1OHH - chains A and G of the 8 polymer chains in the assembly; structure by X-ray diffraction, 2.80 A resolution.

== Chain A ==
Name: ATP synthase subunit alpha, mitochondrial
Source organism: Bos taurus
UniProtKB: P19483 (ATPA_BOVIN); residues 1-510 here correspond to UniProt positions 44-553 (UniProt number = residue number + 43)
Sequence (510 residues; numbered 1 to 510; the number before each row is that of its first residue):
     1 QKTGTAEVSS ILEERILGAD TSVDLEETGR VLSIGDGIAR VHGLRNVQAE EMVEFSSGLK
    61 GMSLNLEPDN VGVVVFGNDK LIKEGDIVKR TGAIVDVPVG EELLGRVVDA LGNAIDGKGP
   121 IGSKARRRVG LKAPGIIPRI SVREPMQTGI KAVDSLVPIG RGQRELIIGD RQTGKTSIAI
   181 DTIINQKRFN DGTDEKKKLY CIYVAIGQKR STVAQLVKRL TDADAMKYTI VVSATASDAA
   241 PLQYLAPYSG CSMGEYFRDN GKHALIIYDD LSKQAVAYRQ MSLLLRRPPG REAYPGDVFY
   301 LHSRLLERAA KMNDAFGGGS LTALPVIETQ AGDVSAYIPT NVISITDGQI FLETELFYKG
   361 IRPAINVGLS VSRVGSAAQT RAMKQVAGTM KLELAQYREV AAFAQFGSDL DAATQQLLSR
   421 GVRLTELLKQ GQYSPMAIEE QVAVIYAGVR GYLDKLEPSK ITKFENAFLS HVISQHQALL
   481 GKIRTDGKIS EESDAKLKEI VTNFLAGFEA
Unresolved in the structure: 1-23
Construct notes: conflict Gly481 (Ser524 in P19483)
Swiss-Prot annotation at these positions:
  - binding site (ATP): Gln172, Gly174, Lys175, Thr176, Ser177, Gln430, Gln432
  - binding site (Mg(2+)): Thr176, Asp269
  - site: Ser370 (Required for activity)
  - modified residue: Gln1 (Pyrrolidone carboxylic acid), Ser10 (Phosphoserine), Ser22 (Phosphoserine), Ser33 (Phosphoserine), Ser63 (Phosphoserine), Lys80 (N6-acetyllysine), Lys83 (N6-acetyllysine), Lys89 (N6-acetyllysine), Thr91 (Phosphothreonine), Lys118 (N6-acetyllysine), Ser123 (Phosphoserine), Lys124 (N6-acetyllysine), Ser141 (Phosphoserine), Arg161 (Omega-N-methylarginine), Lys187 (N6-acetyllysine), Lys196 (N6-acetyllysine), Lys197 (N6-acetyllysine), Lys218 (N6-acetyllysine), Lys262 (N6-acetyllysine), Lys384 (N6-acetyllysine) and 6 more in UniProt
  - glycosylation: Ser33 (O-linked (GlcNAc) serine)

== Chain G ==
Name: ATP synthase subunit gamma, mitochondrial
Source organism: Bos taurus
UniProtKB: P05631 (ATPG_BOVIN); residues 1-272 here correspond to UniProt positions 26-297 (UniProt number = residue number + 25)
Sequence (272 residues; numbered 1 to 272; the number before each row is that of its first residue):
     1 ATLKDITRRL KSIKNIQKIT KSMKMVAAAK YARAERELKP ARVYGVGSLA LYEKADIKTP
    61 EDKKKHLIIG VSSDRGLCGA IHSSVAKQMK SEAANLAAAG KEVKIIGVGD KIRSILHRTH
   121 SDQFLVTFKE VGRRPPTFGD ASVIALELLN SGYEFDEGSI IFNRFRSVIS YKTEEKPIFS
   181 LDTISSAESM SIYDDIDADV LRNYQEYSLA NIIYYSLKES TTSEQSARMT AMDNASKNAS
   241 EMIDKLTLTF NRTRQAVITK ELIEIISGAA AL
Unresolved in the structure: 31-76, 89-220
Swiss-Prot annotation at these positions:
  - modified residue: Lys14 (N6-acetyllysine), Lys24 (N6-succinyllysine), Lys30 (N6-acetyllysine), Lys90 (N6-acetyllysine), Ser121 (Phosphoserine), Lys129 (N6-acetyllysine), Lys172 (N6-acetyllysine), Lys245 (N6-succinyllysine)

== How chain A and chain G interact ==
Residue-residue contacts (12; chain A residue first):
  Arg286(A) - Leu272(G)
  Pro289(A) - Ile265(G)  hydrophobic
  Gly290(A) - Leu262(G)
  Arg291(A) - Ile258(G)
  Arg291(A) - Leu262(G)
  Glu292(A) - Ile265(G)
  Ala293(A) - Ile265(G)
  Phe403(A) - Ser22(G)
  Phe403(A) - Met25(G)  hydrophobic
  Phe406(A) - Met23(G)  hydrophobic
  Phe406(A) - Val26(G)
  Asp409(A) - Ala29(G)
Other interface residues (no listed pair), chain A (11 interface residues in all): Ala402, Ser408
Other interface residues (no listed pair), chain G (14 interface residues in all): Lys18, Lys30, Glu261, Ile266, Ala269

== Overview ==
11 residues of chain A and 14 residues of chain G are in contact. From UniProt: 7 ATP-binding residues and
Mg2+-binding residues Thr176(A) and Asp269(A) on chain A.
Chain A is ATP synthase subunit alpha, mitochondrial and chain G is ATP synthase subunit gamma, mitochondrial,
both from Bos taurus; the structure, BOVINE MITOCHONDRIAL F1-ATPASE complexed with the inhibitor protein IF1,
was determined by X-ray diffraction.
